1PFX - chains C and L; structure by X-ray diffraction, 3.00 A resolution.

== Chain C ==
Protein: Factor ixa
Source organism: Sus scrofa
Notes: EC 3.4.21.22
UniProtKB: P16293 (FA9_PIG); the construct lacks a stretch of the UniProt sequence and is renumbered around it, so the offset changes along the chain: 16-36 = UniProt 183-203; 38-60 = UniProt 204-226; 61-95 = UniProt 228-262; 96-129 = UniProt 265-298; 6 more segments
Sequence (235 residues; numbered 16 to 245 plus 8 insertion-coded residues; 3 numbers in that range are skipped by the numbering (no residue carries them; nothing is unmodelled there); the number before each row is that of its first residue; a row labelled like 95A-95B holds insertion residues (95A, then the next letters in order)):
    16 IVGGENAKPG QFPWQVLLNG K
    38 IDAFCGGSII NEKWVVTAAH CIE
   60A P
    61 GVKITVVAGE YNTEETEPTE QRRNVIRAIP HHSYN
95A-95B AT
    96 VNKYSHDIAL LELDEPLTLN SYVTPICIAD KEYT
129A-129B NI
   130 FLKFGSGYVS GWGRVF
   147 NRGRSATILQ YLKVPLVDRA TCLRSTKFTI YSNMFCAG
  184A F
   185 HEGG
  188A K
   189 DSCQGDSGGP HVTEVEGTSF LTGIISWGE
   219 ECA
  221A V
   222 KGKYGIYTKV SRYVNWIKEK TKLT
Cystine bridges: Cys42-Cys58, Cys168-Cys182, Cys191-Cys220
Covalently attached groups: compound 0G6 linked to Ser195
Construct notes: conflict Phe174 (Val206 in P16293), Gln192 (Leu226 in P16293)
Small-molecule neighbours: 0G6 (D-phenylalanyl-N-[(2S,3S)-6-{[amino(iminio)methyl]amino}-1-chloro-2-hydroxyhexan-3-yl]-L-prolinamide): Phe41, Cys42, His57, Cys58, Lys98, Tyr99, Arg148, Phe174, Asp189, Ser190, Cys191, Gln192, Gly193, Asp194, Ser214, Trp215, Gly216, Glu217, Glu219, Cys220, Gly226
Swiss-Prot annotation at these positions:
  - active site (Charge relay system): His57, Asp102, Ser195
  - binding site (Ca(2+)): Glu70, Asn72, Glu75, Glu77, Glu80
  - glycosylation: Asn95 (N-linked (GlcNAc...) asparagine)

== Chain L ==
Protein: Factor ixa
Source organism: Sus scrofa
Notes: EC 3.4.21.22
UniProtKB: P16293 (FA9_PIG); residues 7-146 here correspond to UniProt positions 8-147 (UniProt number = residue number + 1)
Sequence (146 residues; row label = number of the first residue in the row):
     1 YNSGKLEEFV RGNLERECIE EKCSFEEARE VFENTEKTNE FWKQYVDGDQ CEPNPCLNGG
    61 LCKDDINSYE CWCQVGFEGK NCELDATCNI KNGRCKQFCK TGADSKVLCS CTTGYRLAPD
   121 QKSCKPAVPF PCGRVSVSHS PTTLTR
Cystine bridges: Cys18-Cys23, Cys51-Cys62, Cys56-Cys71, Cys73-Cys82, Cys88-Cys99, Cys95-Cys109, Cys111-Cys124
Modified / non-standard residues: Glu7, Glu8, Glu15, Glu17, Glu20, Glu21, Glu26, Glu27, Glu30, Glu33, Glu36, Glu40 (gamma-carboxy-glutamic acid; CGU); Asp64 ((3s)-3-hydroxy-l-aspartic acid; BHD)
Swiss-Prot annotation at these positions:
  - binding site (Ca(2+)): Glu7, Glu15, Glu17, Glu20, Glu21, Glu26, Glu27, Glu30, Glu36, Glu40, Asp47, Gly48, Gln50, Asp65
  - binding site (Mg(2+)): Glu15, Glu20, Glu26, Glu30, Glu36, Glu40
  - site: Arg146 (Cleavage)
  - modified residue: Glu7 (4-carboxyglutamate), Glu15 (4-carboxyglutamate), Glu17 (4-carboxyglutamate), Glu20 (4-carboxyglutamate), Glu21 (4-carboxyglutamate), Glu26 (4-carboxyglutamate), Glu27 (4-carboxyglutamate), Glu30 (4-carboxyglutamate), Glu33 (4-carboxyglutamate), Glu36 (4-carboxyglutamate), Glu40 (4-carboxyglutamate), Ser68 (Phosphoserine)

== Interface between chain C and chain L ==
Contacting residue pairs (33):
  Pro24(C) - Val137(L)
  Gly25(C) - Val135(L)
  Gly25(C) - Val137(L)
  Trp29(C) - Gly133(L)
  Trp29(C) - Arg134(L)
  Leu114(C) - Phe130(L)
  Asn115(C) - Phe130(L)
  Ser116(C) - Phe130(L)
  Ser116(C) - Ser136(L)
  Tyr117(C) - Val137(L)
  Thr119(C) - Phe130(L)
  Thr119(C) - Pro131(L)
  Pro120(C) - Cys132(L)
  Pro120(C) - Gly133(L)  hydrogen bond (backbone-backbone)
  Ile121(C) - Cys132(L)
  Ile121(C) - Gly133(L)
  Cys122(C) - Thr112(L)
  Cys122(C) - Cys132(L)  disulfide
  Cys122(C) - Gly133(L)
  Asp125(C) - Lys100(L)  salt bridge
  Tyr128(C) - Asn92(L)  hydrogen bond
  Tyr128(C) - Gln97(L)
  Tyr128(C) - Phe98(L)  hydrophobic
  Tyr128(C) - Cys99(L)  hydrogen bond (side chain-backbone)
  Tyr128(C) - Lys100(L)
  Gly205(C) - Gly133(L)
  Thr206(C) - Tyr115(L)
  Thr206(C) - Cys132(L)
  Thr206(C) - Gly133(L)
  Ser207(C) - Gly133(L)  hydrogen bond (backbone-backbone)
  Phe208(C) - Phe98(L)  hydrophobic
  Phe208(C) - Thr112(L)
  Lys239(C) - Thr113(L)
Interface residues without a listed pair, chain C (22 interface residues in all): Gln26, Pro28, Ala124, Phe130
Interface residues without a listed pair, chain L (17 interface residues in all): Ser140
Disulfides between the chains: Cys122(C)-Cys132(L)

== In short ==
22 residues of chain C face 17 of chain L across their interface; the contacts include 1 disulfide bond, 4
hydrogen bonds and 1 salt bridge. Polar contacts include Asp125(C)-Lys100(L), Tyr128(C)-Asn92(L) and
Tyr128(C)-Cys99(L). Covalently linked compound 0G6: at Ser195(C).
Chain C is Factor ixa and chain L is Factor ixa, both from Sus scrofa; the structure, Porcine factor ixa, was
determined by X-ray diffraction.
